Entry 8OPU (X-ray diffraction, 3.04 A resolution); this record covers chains B and D of the 4 polymer chains in the assembly.

Chain B:
Protein: 3-hydroxyacyl-CoA dehydrogenase
From: Mycobacterium tuberculosis H37Rv
Notes: EC 1.1.1.35
UniProtKB: O53872 (O53872_MYCTU); residues 1-720 here = UniProt positions 1-720
Amino-acid sequence (736 residues; each row starts with the number of its first residue; numbers below 1 keep their minus sign (Met-15 is residue -15)):
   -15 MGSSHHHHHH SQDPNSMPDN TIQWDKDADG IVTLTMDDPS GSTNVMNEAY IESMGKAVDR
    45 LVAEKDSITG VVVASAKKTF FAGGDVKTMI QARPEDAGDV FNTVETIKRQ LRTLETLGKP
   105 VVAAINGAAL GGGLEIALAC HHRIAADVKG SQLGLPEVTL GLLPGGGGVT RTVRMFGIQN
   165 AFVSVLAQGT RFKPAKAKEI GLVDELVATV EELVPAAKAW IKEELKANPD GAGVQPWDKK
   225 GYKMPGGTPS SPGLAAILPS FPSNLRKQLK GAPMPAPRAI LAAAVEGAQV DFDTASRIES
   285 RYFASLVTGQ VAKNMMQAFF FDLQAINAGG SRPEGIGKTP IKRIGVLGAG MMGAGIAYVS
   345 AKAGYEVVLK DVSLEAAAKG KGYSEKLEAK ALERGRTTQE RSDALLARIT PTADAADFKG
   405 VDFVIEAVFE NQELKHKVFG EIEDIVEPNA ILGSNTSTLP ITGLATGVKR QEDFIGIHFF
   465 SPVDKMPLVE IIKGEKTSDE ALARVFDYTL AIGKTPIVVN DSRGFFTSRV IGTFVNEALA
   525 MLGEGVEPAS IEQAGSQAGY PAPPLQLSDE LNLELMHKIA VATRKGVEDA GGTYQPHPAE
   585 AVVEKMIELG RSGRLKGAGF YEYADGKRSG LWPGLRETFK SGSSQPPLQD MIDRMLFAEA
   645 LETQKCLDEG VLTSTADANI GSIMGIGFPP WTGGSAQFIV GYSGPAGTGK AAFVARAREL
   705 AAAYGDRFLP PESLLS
Disordered / not traced: -15, -7 to 0, 575-576
Construct notes: initiating methionine (-15); expression tag (-14 to 0)
Residues lining bound ligands:
  - Sulfamethoxazole (08D), molecule 1: Phe303, Met470, Pro471, Pro545, Ile667, Met668, Gly669, Ile670, Gly671
  - Sulfamethoxazole (08D), molecule 2: Ser441, His462, Phe464, Met470, Thr511, Ser512, Ile515, Leu555, Leu559, Met560, Ile563, Gly669, Ile670

Chain D:
Protein: Putative acyltransferase Rv0859
From: Mycobacterium tuberculosis H37Rv
Notes: EC 2.3.1.-
UniProtKB: O53871 (Y0859_MYCTU); numbering as in UniProt (aligned over 1-403)
Amino-acid sequence (403 residues; each row starts with the number of its first residue):
     1 MSEEAFIYEA IRTPRGKQKN GSLHEVKPLS LVVGLIDELR KRHPDLDENL ISDVILGCVS
    61 PVGDQGGDIA RAAVLASGMP VTSGGVQLNR FCASGLEAVN TAAQKVRSGW DDLVLAGGVE
   121 SMSRVPMGSD GGAMGLDPAT NYDVMFVPQS IGADLIATIE GFSREDVDAY ALRSQQKAAE
   181 AWSGGYFAKS VVPVRDQNGL LILDHDEHMR PDTTKEGLAK LKPAFEGLAA LGGFDDVALQ
   241 KYHWVEKINH VHTGGNSSGI VDGAALVMIG SAAAGKLQGL TPRARIVATA TSGADPVIML
   301 TGPTPATRKV LDRAGLTVDD IDLFELNEAF ASVVLKFQKD LNIPDEKLNV NGGAIAMGHP
   361 LGATGAMILG TMVDELERRN ARRALITLCI GGGMGVATII ERV
Disordered / not traced: 1
Residues lining bound ligands: Sulfamethoxazole (08D): Phe91, Met127, Met134, Val144, Phe146, Val147, Gln149, Leu228, Met299, Gly391, Gly392

Interface between chain B and chain D:
Pairs across the interface (19; chain B residue first):
  Ala81(B) with Asn198(D); Leu200(D)
  Gly82(B) with Leu200(D)
  Phe85(B) with Leu200(D), hydrophobic
  Glu270(B) with Lys27(D), salt bridge
  Gln273(B) with Asp64(D), hydrogen bond; Arg124(D)
  Val274(B) with His24(D); Arg124(D)
  Thr278(B) with Glu25(D)
  Arg281(B) with Glu25(D), salt bridge
  Ile282(B) with Glu25(D)
  Arg285(B) with Glu25(D), salt bridge; Asp196(D), salt bridge; Gln197(D); Asn198(D), hydrogen bond (backbone-side chain)
  Tyr286(B) with Gln197(D)
  Ala288(B) with Asn198(D)
  Ser289(B) with Asn198(D), hydrogen bond (backbone-side chain)
Other interface residues (no listed pair), chain B (15 interface residues in all): Asp275, Thr292
Other interface residues (no listed pair), chain D (10 interface residues in all): Ile202

Overview:
The interface between chain B and chain D involves 15 residues on one side and 10 on the other; the contacts
include 3 hydrogen bonds and 4 salt bridges. Polar contacts include Glu270(B)-Lys27(D), Arg281(B)-Glu25(D) and
Arg285(B)-Glu25(D). Chain B binds Sulfamethoxazole. Chain D binds Sulfamethoxazole.
Chain B is 3-hydroxyacyl-CoA dehydrogenase and chain D is Putative acyltransferase Rv0859, both from
Mycobacterium tuberculosis H37Rv; the structure, Structure of Mycobacterium tuberculosis beta-oxidation
trifunctional enzyme in complex with Sulfamethoxazole (Fragment-B-E1), was determined by X-ray diffraction
together with 8OPV, 8OPW, 8OPX, 8OPY, 8OQL, 8OQM and 10 further entries from the same study.
